PDB entry 9B3J | electron microscopy, 2.73 A resolution | chains N and Q of the 27 polymer chains in the assembly

Chain N:
Protein: ATP synthase subunit a
From: Artemia franciscana
Reference sequence: Q37708 (ATP6_ARTSF); residues 1-219 here = UniProt positions 1-219
Chain sequence (219 residues; numbered 1 to 219; the number before each row is that of its first residue):
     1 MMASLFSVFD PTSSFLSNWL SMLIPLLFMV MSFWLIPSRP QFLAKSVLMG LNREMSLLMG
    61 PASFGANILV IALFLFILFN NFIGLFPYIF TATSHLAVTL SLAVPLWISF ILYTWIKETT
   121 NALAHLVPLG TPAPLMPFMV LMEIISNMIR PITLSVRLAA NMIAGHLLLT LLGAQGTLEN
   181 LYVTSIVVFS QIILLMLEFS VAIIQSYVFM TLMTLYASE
Unresolved in the structure: 1-3
From the paper describing this entry:
  - catalytic residues: Arg150, Arg157 (proposed by the authors, not directly observed)
  - catalytic residues: Glu198, Glu219 (by similarity / conservation)

Chain Q:
Protein: ATP synthase protein 8
From: Artemia franciscana
Reference sequence: Q37707 (ATP8_ARTSF); residue numbers follow UniProt; this construct covers 1-53
Chain sequence (53 residues; each row starts with the number of its first residue):
     1 MPQMMPLPWI MVFLVSMALL WAIMTMVFFL YQPRSVSSAK GFSDRTVYLN WKW
Unresolved in the structure: 1-7

Interface between chain N and chain Q:
Contacting residue pairs - 36 pairs, chain N then chain Q:
  Trp19(N) - Val15(Q)  hydrophobic
  Met22(N) - Val15(Q)  hydrophobic
  Met22(N) - Leu19(Q)
  Leu23(N) - Leu19(Q)  hydrophobic
  Pro25(N) - Ile23(Q)  hydrophobic
  Leu26(N) - Leu19(Q)  hydrophobic
  Met29(N) - Met26(Q)  hydrophobic
  Val30(N) - Leu30(Q)  hydrophobic
  Leu35(N) - Gln32(Q)  hydrogen bond (backbone-side chain)
  Pro37(N) - Gln32(Q)
  Lys45(N) - Tyr31(Q)
  Lys45(N) - Gln32(Q)
  Leu48(N) - Val27(Q)  hydrophobic
  Leu48(N) - Leu30(Q)  hydrophobic
  Ile68(N) - Met24(Q)
  Ile68(N) - Phe28(Q)  hydrophobic
  Leu69(N) - Met24(Q)  hydrophobic
  Ile71(N) - Val27(Q)  hydrophobic
  Ala72(N) - Leu20(Q)
  Ala72(N) - Ile23(Q)
  Ala72(N) - Met24(Q)
  Leu73(N) - Leu20(Q)
  Leu75(N) - Val27(Q)  hydrophobic
  Phe76(N) - Ser16(Q)
  Phe76(N) - Leu19(Q)  hydrophobic
  Phe76(N) - Ile23(Q)  hydrophobic
  Ala97(N) - Trp9(Q)  hydrophobic
  Val98(N) - Ser16(Q)
  Leu100(N) - Trp9(Q)  hydrophobic
  Ser101(N) - Phe13(Q)
  Ser101(N) - Ser16(Q)
  Ser101(N) - Met17(Q)
  Leu102(N) - Ser16(Q)
  Leu102(N) - Leu20(Q)  hydrophobic
  Pro105(N) - Phe13(Q)  hydrophobic
  Pro105(N) - Met17(Q)  hydrophobic
Also at the interface, not in a pair above, chain N (28 interface residues in all): Met31, Ser32, Ile36, Gln41
Also at the interface, not in a pair above, chain Q (19 interface residues in all): Val12, Ala22, Phe29, Pro33

In short:
28 residues of chain N and 19 residues of chain Q are in contact; the contacts include 1 hydrogen bond. The
hydrogen-bonded pair is Leu35(N)-Gln32(Q). From the paper: catalytic residues Arg150(N), Arg157(N) and
Glu198(N) among others.
Here chain N is ATP synthase subunit a and chain Q is ATP synthase protein 8, both from Artemia franciscana.
Entry 9B3J (Artemia franciscana ATP synthase state 2 (composite structure), pH 8.0) was determined by electron
microscopy (same publication as 9B0X and 9BPG).
